Entry 6RNA (X-ray diffraction, 2.62 A resolution); this record covers chains A and B.

Chain A (and B):
Molecule: Receptor-interacting serine/threonine-protein kinase 2
Source organism: Homo sapiens
Notes: EC 2.7.11.1, 2.7.10.2; chain B of this document is another copy of the same molecule, construct and numbering; everything in this record applies to it too
UniProt: O43353 (RIPK2_HUMAN); numbering as in UniProt (aligned over 1-310)
Chain sequence (311 residues; numbered 0 to 310; the number before each row is that of its first residue; numbering starts at 0):
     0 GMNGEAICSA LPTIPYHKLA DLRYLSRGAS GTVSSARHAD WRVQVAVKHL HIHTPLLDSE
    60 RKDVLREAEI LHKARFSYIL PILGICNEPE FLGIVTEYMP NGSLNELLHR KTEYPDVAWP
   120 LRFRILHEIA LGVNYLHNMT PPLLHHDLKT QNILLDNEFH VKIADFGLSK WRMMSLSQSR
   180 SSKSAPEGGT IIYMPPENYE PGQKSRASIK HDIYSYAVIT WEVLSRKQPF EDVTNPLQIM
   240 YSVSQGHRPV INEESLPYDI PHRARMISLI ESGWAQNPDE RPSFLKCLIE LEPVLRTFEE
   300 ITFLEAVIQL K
Disordered / not traced: 0-4, 28, 49-54, 173-186, 199-206 (chain B: 0-3, 27-29, 49-55, 173-185)
Construct notes: expression tag (0)
Ligand contacts: KA2 (2-[4-(1,3-benzothiazol-5-ylamino)-6-tert-butylsulfonyl-quinazolin-7-yl]oxyethanol): Leu24, Ser25, Val32, Ala45, Lys47, Glu66, Leu70, Leu79, Ile93, Thr95, Glu96, Tyr97, Met98, Pro99, Gly101, Ser102, Glu105, Gln150, Leu153, Ala163, Asp164

Chain A / chain B interface:
Residue-residue contacts (64; chain A residue first):
  Ile6(A) with Ser8(B); Ala9(B); Leu10(B), hydrogen bond (backbone-backbone); Leu64(B), hydrophobic; Glu68(B); His71(B)
  Cys7(A) with Cys7(B), hydrophobic; Ser8(B); His71(B); Lys72(B)
  Ser8(A) with Ile6(B); Cys7(B); Ser8(B), hydrogen bond (backbone-backbone); His71(B), hydrogen bond (side chain-backbone); Lys72(B)
  Ala9(A) with Ile6(B)
  Leu10(A) with Ile6(B), hydrogen bond (backbone-backbone)
  Asp39(A) with Asn133(B), hydrogen bond (backbone-side chain); Asn137(B)
  Trp40(A) with Leu130(B); Asn133(B); Tyr134(B)
  Arg41(A) with Leu130(B); Leu287(B); Ile288(B); Glu291(B), salt bridge
  Val42(A) with Phe75(B), hydrophobic; Leu130(B), hydrophobic
  Glu68(A) with Ile6(B)
  His71(A) with Ile6(B), hydrogen bond (side chain-backbone); Ser8(B), hydrogen bond (backbone-side chain)
  Lys72(A) with Cys7(B); Ser8(B)
  Arg74(A) with Arg74(B)
  Phe75(A) with Val42(B), hydrophobic
  Ser76(A) with Glu96(B), hydrogen bond
  Glu96(A) with Ser76(B), hydrogen bond
  Arg123(A) with Glu157(B), salt bridge
  Leu130(A) with Trp40(B); Arg41(B); Val42(B), hydrophobic
  Asn133(A) with Asp39(B), hydrogen bond (side chain-backbone); Trp40(B)
  Tyr134(A) with Trp40(B)
  Asn137(A) with Asp39(B)
  Asn156(A) with Glu299(B), hydrogen bond
  Glu157(A) with Arg123(B), salt bridge; Glu157(B); His159(B), salt bridge
  His159(A) with Glu157(B), salt bridge
  Leu284(A) with Arg41(B)
  Leu287(A) with Arg41(B)
  Ile288(A) with Arg41(B)
  Glu291(A) with Arg41(B), salt bridge
  Glu299(A) with Asn156(B), hydrogen bond; Lys310(B)
  Ile300(A) with Lys310(B)
  Leu303(A) with Val306(B), hydrophobic; Ile307(B), hydrophobic; Lys310(B)
  Ile307(A) with Ile300(B), hydrophobic; Glu304(B); Ile307(B), hydrophobic
  Lys310(A) with Leu303(B)
Also at the interface, not in a pair above, chain A (40 interface residues in all): Pro11, Ala38, Leu64, Ala67, Tyr77, Leu82, Val306
Also at the interface, not in a pair above, chain B (42 interface residues in all): Pro11, Ala38, Ala67, Tyr77, Leu82, Ile84, Leu284

Summary:
40 residues of chain A and 42 residues of chain B are in contact; the contacts include 12 hydrogen bonds and 6
salt bridges. Polar pairs include Arg41(A)-Glu291(B), Arg123(A)-Glu157(B) and Glu157(A)-His159(B). Ligands of
chain A: compound KA2.
Chain A and chain B are both Receptor-interacting serine/threonine-protein kinase 2 (Homo sapiens); the
structure, RIP2 Kinase Catalytic Domain complex with
2({4[(1,3benzothiazol5yl)amino]6(2methylpropane2sulfonyl)quinazolin7yl}oxy)ethan1ol, was determined by X-ray
diffraction, deposited together with 6RN8.
